Entry 7YD7 (X-ray diffraction, 2.25 A resolution); this record covers chains A and D of the 3 polymer chains in the assembly.

[Chain A]
Protein: Deoxyribodipyrimidine photo-lyase
Organism: Methanosarcina mazei
Notes: EC 4.1.99.3
UniProtKB: A0A0F8I5V2 (A0A0F8I5V2_METMZ); residues 3-462 here correspond to UniProt positions 1-460 (UniProt number = residue number - 2)
Chain sequence (482 residues; row label = number of the first residue in the row; numbers below 1 keep their minus sign (Met-17 is residue -17)):
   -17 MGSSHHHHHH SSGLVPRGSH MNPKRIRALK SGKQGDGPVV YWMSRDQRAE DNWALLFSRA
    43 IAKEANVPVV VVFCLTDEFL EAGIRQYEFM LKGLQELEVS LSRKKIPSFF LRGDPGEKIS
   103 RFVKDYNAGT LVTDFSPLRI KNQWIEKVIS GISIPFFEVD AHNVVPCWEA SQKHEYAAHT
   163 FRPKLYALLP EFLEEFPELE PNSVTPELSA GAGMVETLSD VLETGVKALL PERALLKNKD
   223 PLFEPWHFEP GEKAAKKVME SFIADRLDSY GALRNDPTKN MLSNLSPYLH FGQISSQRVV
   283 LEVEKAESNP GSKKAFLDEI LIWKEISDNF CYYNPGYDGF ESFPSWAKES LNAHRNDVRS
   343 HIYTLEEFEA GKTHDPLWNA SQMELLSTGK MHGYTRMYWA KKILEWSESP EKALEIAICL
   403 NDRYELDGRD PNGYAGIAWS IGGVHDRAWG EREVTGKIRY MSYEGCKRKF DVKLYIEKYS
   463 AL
Disordered / not traced: -17 to -3, 189-197, 463-464
Construct notes: initiating methionine (-17); expression tag (-16 to 2, 463-464); engineered mutation Thr377 (Met375 in A0A0F8I5V2)
Small-molecule neighbours: FAD (flavin-adenine dinucleotide): Tyr252, Leu264, Ser265, Asn266, Leu267, Ser268, Leu271, Phe298, Glu301, Ile302, Trp305, Lys306, Ser309, Lys372, Met373, Gly375, Arg378, Met379, Ala382, Asn403, Glu407, Asp409, Gly410, Asp412, Asn414, Gly415, Gly418, Ile419, Ser422
From the paper describing this entry:
  - catalytic residues: Arg256 (proposed by the authors, not directly observed)

[Chain D]
Molecule: complementary oligonucleotide to the CPD containing DNA
Sequence (14 nucleotides; numbered 1 to 14; the number before each row is that of its first residue):
     1 TGCGCGAAGC CGAT

[Chain A / chain D interface]
Residue-residue contacts - 19 pairs, chain A then chain D:
  Lys155(A) with DG12(D), salt bridge to the phosphate
  Tyr158(A) with DC10(D), sugar contact; DC11(D), sugar contact
  Thr162(A) with DC11(D), phosphate contact; DG12(D), phosphate contact
  Trp328(A) with DG9(D), phosphate contact; DC10(D), phosphate contact
  Arg429(A) with DA7(D), hydrogen bond to the base; DG9(D), base contact
  Ala430(A) with DA8(D), sugar contact; DG9(D), sugar contact
  Trp431(A) with DA7(D), base contact; DA8(D), sugar contact
  Gly432(A) with DA7(D), phosphate contact; DA8(D), phosphate contact
  Glu433(A) with DA8(D), hydrogen bond to the phosphate
  Lys439(A) with DA8(D), phosphate contact; DG9(D), salt bridge to the phosphate
  Arg450(A) with DT1(D), base contact
Other interface residues (no listed pair), chain A (13 interface residues in all): Glu157, His161
Other interface residues (no listed pair), chain D (8 interface residues in all): DG6

[In short]
The interface between chain A and chain D involves 13 residues on one side and 8 on the other, with 2 hydrogen
bonds and 2 salt bridges. Polar pairs include Arg429(A)-DA7(D), Glu433(A)-DA8(D) and Lys155(A)-DG12(D). Bound
to chain A: flavin-adenine dinucleotide. The paper reports the catalytic residue Arg256(A).
Chain A is Deoxyribodipyrimidine photo-lyase (Methanosarcina mazei) and chain D is complementary
oligonucleotide to the CPD containing DNA; the structure, TR-SFX MmCPDII-DNA complex: 1 ns snapshot. Includes
1 ns, dark, and extrapolated structure factors, was determined by X-ray diffraction, deposited together with
7YC7, 7YCM, 7YCP, 7YCR, 7YD6, 7YD8 and 10 further entries.
